8UXY - chains Y and X of the 5 polymer chains in the assembly; structure by electron microscopy, 3.30 A resolution.

Chain Y:
Molecule: Guanine nucleotide-binding protein G(I)/G(S)/G(T) subunit beta-1
From: Homo sapiens
UniProtKB: P62873 (GBB1_HUMAN); residue numbers follow UniProt; this construct covers 2-340
Chain sequence (370 residues; numbered -29 to 340; the number before each row is that of its first residue; numbers below 1 keep their minus sign (Met-29 is residue -29)):
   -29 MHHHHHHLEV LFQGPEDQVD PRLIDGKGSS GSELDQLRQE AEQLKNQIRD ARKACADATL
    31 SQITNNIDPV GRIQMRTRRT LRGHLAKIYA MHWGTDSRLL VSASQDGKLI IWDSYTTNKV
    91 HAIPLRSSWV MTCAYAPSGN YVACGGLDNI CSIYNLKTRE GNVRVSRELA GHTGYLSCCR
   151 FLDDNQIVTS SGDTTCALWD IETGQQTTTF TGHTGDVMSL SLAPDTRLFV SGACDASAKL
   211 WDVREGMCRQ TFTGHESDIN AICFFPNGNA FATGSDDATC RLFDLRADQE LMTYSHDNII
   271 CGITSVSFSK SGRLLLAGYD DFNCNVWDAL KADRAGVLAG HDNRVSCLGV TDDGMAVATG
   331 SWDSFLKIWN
Not modelled in the structure: -29 to 2
Differences from the reference sequence: initiating methionine (-29); expression tag (-28 to 1)
UniProt features mapped onto this chain:
  - modified residue: Ser2 (N-acetylserine), His266 (Phosphohistidine)
  - natural variant: Leu30 (L30F: In MRD42; uncertain significance), Arg52 (R52G: In MRD42), Gly64 (G64V: In MRD42), Asp76 (D76E: In MRD42; D76G: In MRD42), Gly77 (G77S: In MRD42), Lys78 (K78R: In MRD42), Ile80 (I80N: In MRD42; I80T: In MRD42), His91 (H91R: In MRD42; uncertain significance), Ala92 (A92T: In MRD42), Pro94 (P94S: In MRD42), Leu95 (L95P: In MRD42), Arg96 (R96L: In MRD42), 5 further natural variant entries in UniProt

Chain X:
Molecule: GNAS complex locus
From: Homo sapiens
UniProtKB: A0A804HIH4 (A0A804HIH4_HUMAN); residues 204-394 here correspond to UniProt positions 95-285 (UniProt number = residue number - 109)
Chain sequence (261 residues; row label = number of the first residue in the row; note: 141 numbers in that range are skipped by the numbering (no residue carries them; nothing is unmodelled there); numbers below 1 keep their minus sign (Gly-7 is residue -7)):
    -7 GGSLEVLFQG PSGNSKTEDQ RNEEKAQREA NKKIEKQLQK DKQVYRATHR LLLLGADNSG
    53 KSTIVKQMR
   193 ILHGGSGGSG GTSGIFETKF QVDKVNFHMF DVGGQRDERR KWIQCFNDVT AIIFVVDSSD
   253 Y
   264 NRLQEALNLF KSIWNNRWLR TISVILFLNK QDLLAEKVLA GKSKIEDYFP EFARYTTPED
   324 ATPEPGEDPR VTRAKYFIRD EFLRISTASG DGRHYCYPHF TCAVDTENAR RIFNDCRDII
   384 QRMHLRQYEL L
Not modelled in the structure: -7 to 13, 193-205, 322-327
Differences from the reference sequence: expression tag (-7 to 61, 193-203); conflict Asp249 (Ala140 in A0A804HIH4), Asp252 (Ser143 in A0A804HIH4), Ala372 (Ile263 in A0A804HIH4), Ile375 (Val266 in A0A804HIH4)

Interface between chain Y and chain X:
Residue-residue contacts - 31 pairs, chain Y then chain X:
  Leu55(Y) - Lys34(X)
  Lys57(Y) - Cys237(X)
  Lys57(Y) - Asn239(X)  hydrogen bond
  Lys57(Y) - Asp240(X)  salt bridge
  Tyr59(Y) - Cys237(X)
  Gln75(Y) - Cys237(X)  hydrogen bond (side chain-backbone)
  Lys78(Y) - Asp33(X)  salt bridge
  Asn88(Y) - Gln19(X)
  Asn88(Y) - Asn23(X)  hydrogen bond
  Lys89(Y) - Asn23(X)  hydrogen bond (backbone-side chain)
  Lys89(Y) - Ile26(X)
  Lys89(Y) - Glu27(X)  salt bridge
  Trp99(Y) - Ile207(X)
  Trp99(Y) - Phe222(X)  hydrophobic
  Trp99(Y) - Cys237(X)
  Trp99(Y) - Phe238(X)  hydrophobic
  Leu117(Y) - Gln227(X)
  Thr143(Y) - Gly226(X)
  Gly144(Y) - Gln227(X)
  Tyr145(Y) - Gln227(X)
  Tyr145(Y) - Lys233(X)
  Gly162(Y) - Arg228(X)  hydrogen bond (backbone-side chain)
  Asp186(Y) - Arg228(X)  salt bridge
  Cys204(Y) - Lys233(X)
  Asp228(Y) - Arg232(X)  salt bridge
  Asp228(Y) - Lys233(X)  salt bridge
  Asn230(Y) - Lys233(X)  hydrogen bond
  Asp290(Y) - Trp281(X)
  Arg314(Y) - Gln236(X)
  Arg314(Y) - Trp281(X)
  Trp332(Y) - Asn239(X)
Also at the interface, not in a pair above, chain Y (30 interface residues in all): Gly53, Ala56, Asp83, Thr86, Val90, Met101, Asn119, Asp163, Met188, Asp246
Also at the interface, not in a pair above, chain X (25 interface residues in all): Arg20, Ala22, Leu30, Tyr37, Val224, Trp234

Summary:
30 residues of chain Y and 25 residues of chain X are in contact; the contacts include 6 hydrogen bonds and 6
salt bridges. Polar contacts include Lys57(Y)-Asp240(X), Lys78(Y)-Asp33(X) and Lys89(Y)-Glu27(X).
Here chain Y is Guanine nucleotide-binding protein G(I)/G(S)/G(T) subunit beta-1 and chain X is GNAS complex
locus, both from Homo sapiens. Entry 8UXY (Consensus olfactory receptor consOR1 bound to L-menthol and in
complex with mini-Gs trimeric protein) was determined by electron microscopy (same publication as 8UXV and
8UY0).
